6U3U - chains D and I of the 6 polymer chains in the assembly; structure by X-ray diffraction, 2.29 A resolution.

Chain D (and I):
Protein: Shiga toxin 2K subunit B
Organism: Escherichia coli
Notes: chain I of this document is another copy of the same molecule, construct and numbering; everything in this record applies to it too
UniProt: Q4PS70 (Q4PS70_ECOLX); residues 1-70 here correspond to UniProt positions 20-89 (UniProt number = residue number + 19)
Amino-acid sequence (70 residues; row label = number of the first residue in the row):
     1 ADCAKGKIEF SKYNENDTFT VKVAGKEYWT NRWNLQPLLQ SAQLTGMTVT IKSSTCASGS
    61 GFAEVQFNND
Disulfides: Cys3-Cys56

How chain D and chain I interact:
Residue-residue contacts (34; chain D residue first):
  Arg32(D) with Tyr13(I); Glu15(I), hydrogen bond (side chain-backbone); Asp17(I), salt bridge
  Asn34(D) with Tyr13(I); Trp33(I); Gln36(I)
  Leu35(D) with Tyr13(I), hydrophobic
  Leu38(D) with Tyr13(I), hydrophobic; Gln36(I); Gln40(I), hydrogen bond (backbone-side chain)
  Ser41(D) with Gln40(I), hydrogen bond; Leu44(I)
  Thr45(D) with Leu44(I)
  Met47(D) with Gln40(I); Leu44(I), hydrophobic
  Ala63(D) with Tyr13(I); Asn14(I); Glu15(I)
  Glu64(D) with Lys12(I), salt bridge; Tyr13(I); Glu15(I)
  Val65(D) with Lys12(I); Tyr13(I), hydrogen bond (backbone-backbone)
  Gln66(D) with Phe10(I); Ser11(I); Lys12(I)
  Phe67(D) with Phe10(I); Ser11(I), hydrogen bond (backbone-backbone); Gln40(I); Gln43(I), hydrogen bond (backbone-side chain)
  Asn68(D) with Glu9(I); Phe10(I)
  Asn69(D) with Gln43(I), hydrogen bond (side chain-backbone); Leu44(I)
Other interface residues (no listed pair), chain D (17 interface residues in all): Pro37, Ala42, Lys52
Other interface residues (no listed pair), chain I (15 interface residues in all): Phe19, Pro37

Overview:
The interface between chain D and chain I involves 17 residues on one side and 15 on the other, with 7
hydrogen bonds and 2 salt bridges. Among the polar pairs are Arg32(D)-Asp17(I), Glu64(D)-Lys12(I) and
Arg32(D)-Glu15(I).
Chain D and chain I are both Shiga toxin 2K subunit B (Escherichia coli); the structure, Crystal Structure of
Shiga Toxin 2K, was determined by X-ray diffraction.
